Entry 5XNA (X-ray diffraction, 1.80 A resolution); this record covers chains A and B.

== Chain A (and B) ==
Name: SAHS1
Organism: Ramazzottius varieornatus
Notes: chain B of this document is another copy of the same molecule, construct and numbering; everything in this record applies to it too
UniProtKB: J7MFT5 (J7MFT5_RAMVA); numbering as in UniProt (aligned over 31-167)
Amino-acid sequence (138 residues; numbered 30 to 167; the number before each row is that of its first residue):
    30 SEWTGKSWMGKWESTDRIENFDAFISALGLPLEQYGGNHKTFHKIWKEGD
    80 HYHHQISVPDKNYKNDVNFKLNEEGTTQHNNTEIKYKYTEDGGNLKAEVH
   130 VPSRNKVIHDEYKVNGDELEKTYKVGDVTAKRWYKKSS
Not modelled in the structure: 167
Differences from the reference sequence: expression tag (30)
Ion coordination: Zn2+ site 1: Ser30, Glu77 (shared with His80(B), His82(B), Asn97(B) of chain B); Zn2+ site 2: Glu48, His108, Arg133; Zn2+ site 3: His80, His82 (shared with Ser30(B), Glu77(B) of chain B); Zn2+ site 4: Glu112 (shared with His68(B) of chain B); Zn2+ site 5: Glu127, His138 (shared with Glu127(B), His138(B) of chain B); Zn2+ site 6: His129 (shared with His129(B) of chain B); Mg2+: Tyr152, Tyr163 (together with heptanoic acid)
Ligand contacts: heptanoic acid (SHV): Phe50, Phe53, Ile54, Leu57, Thr70, His72, Ile85, Lys150, Tyr152, Arg161, Tyr163

== Chain A / chain B interface ==
Contacting residue pairs (20):
  Asn101(A) with Gly155(B); Asp156(B), hydrogen bond
  Glu103(A) with Asn134(B), hydrogen bond
  Asp120(A) with Lys153(B), salt bridge
  Glu127(A) with Glu127(B); His129(B), salt bridge; Val136(B); His138(B), salt bridge
  His129(A) with His129(B), hydrogen bond; Val136(B)
  Asn134(A) with Glu103(B), hydrogen bond
  Val136(A) with Glu127(B); His129(B)
  His138(A) with Glu127(B), salt bridge; His138(B), hydrogen bond
  Lys153(A) with Asp120(B), salt bridge; Lys125(B)
  Gly155(A) with Asn101(B)
  Asp156(A) with Asn101(B), hydrogen bond (backbone-side chain); Glu119(B)
Other interface residues (no listed pair), chain A (13 interface residues in all): Thr118, Thr158
Other interface residues (no listed pair), chain B (17 interface residues in all): Lys114, Lys116, Thr118, Thr158

== Summary ==
The interface between chain A and chain B involves 13 residues on one side and 17 on the other; the contacts
include 6 hydrogen bonds and 5 salt bridges. Polar contacts include Asp120(A)-Lys153(B), Glu127(A)-His129(B)
and Glu127(A)-His138(B). Bound to chain A: heptanoic acid.
Both chains are SAHS1 (Ramazzottius varieornatus). Entry 5XNA (Crystal structure of a secretary abundant heat
soluble (SAHS) protein from Ramazzottius varieornatus (from dimer sample)) was determined by X-ray
diffraction, deposited together with 5XN9.
